PDB entry 5OTT | X-ray diffraction, 1.92 A resolution | chains A and B

Chain A:
Name: Glucagon-like peptide 1 receptor
From: Homo sapiens
Notes: fragment: extracellular domain
Reference sequence: P43220 (GLP1R_HUMAN); residues 24-139 here = UniProt positions 24-139
Amino-acid sequence (116 residues; numbered 24 to 139; the number before each row is that of its first residue):
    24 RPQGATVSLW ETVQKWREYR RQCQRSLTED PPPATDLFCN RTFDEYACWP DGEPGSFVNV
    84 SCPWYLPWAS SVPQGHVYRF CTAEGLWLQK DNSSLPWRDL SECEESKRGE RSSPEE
Not modelled in the structure: 24-29, 57, 129-139
Disulfide bonds: C46-C71, C62-C104, C85-C126

Chain B:
Name: Exendin-4
Reference sequence: P26349 (EXE4_HELSU); residues 1-39 here correspond to UniProt positions 48-86 (UniProt number = residue number + 47)
Amino-acid sequence (39 residues; each row starts with the number of its first residue):
     1 HXEGXFTSDL SKQMEEEAVR LFIEWLKNGG PSSGAPPPS
Not modelled in the structure: 1, 38-39
Differences from the reference sequence: engineered mutation HCS_2 (Gly49 in P26349), HCS_5 (Thr52 in P26349)
Modified positions: HCS (2-amino-4-mercapto-butyric acid) at position 2; HCS (2-amino-4-mercapto-butyric acid) at position 5
Disulfide bonds: HCS_2-HCS_5
Swiss-Prot annotation at these positions:
  - modified residue: S39 (Serine amide)

Chain A / chain B interface:
Contacting residue pairs (25):
  V30(A) with E15(B); E16(B)
  S31(A) with E15(B)
  L32(A) with E15(B); A18(B); V19(B), hydrophobic
  V36(A) with F22(B), hydrophobic
  W39(A) with F22(B), hydrophobic; L26(B); P31(B), hydrophobic
  D67(A) with G29(B)
  E68(A) with L26(B); G29(B); P31(B); S32(B), hydrogen bond
  Y69(A) with L26(B); K27(B)
  Y88(A) with I23(B), hydrophobic; L26(B), hydrophobic
  L89(A) with I23(B), hydrophobic
  L118(A) with K27(B); N28(B)
  R121(A) with K27(B), hydrogen bond (side chain-backbone)
  L123(A) with K27(B)
  E127(A) with K27(B), salt bridge
Also at the interface, not in a pair above, chain A (17 interface residues in all): T35, P90, W91
Also at the interface, not in a pair above, chain B (13 interface residues in all): K12

In short:
The interface between chain A and chain B involves 17 residues on one side and 13 on the other; the contacts
include 2 hydrogen bonds and 1 salt bridge. Polar contacts include E127(A)-K27(B), E68(A)-S32(B) and
R121(A)-K27(B).
Chain A is Glucagon-like peptide 1 receptor (Homo sapiens) and chain B is Exendin-4; the structure,
Extracellular domain of GLP-1 receptor in complex with exendin-4 variant Gly2Hcs/Thr5Hcs, was determined by
X-ray diffraction (same publication as 5OTU, 5OTV, 5OTW and 5OTX).
